4HEA - chains A and J of the 16 polymer chains in the assembly; structure by X-ray diffraction, 3.30 A resolution.

== Chain A ==
Name: NADH-quinone oxidoreductase subunit 7
Source organism: Thermus thermophilus
Notes: EC 1.6.5.3
UniProt: Q56217 (NQO7_THET8); residues 1-119 here = UniProt positions 1-119
Sequence (119 residues; row label = number of the first residue in the row):
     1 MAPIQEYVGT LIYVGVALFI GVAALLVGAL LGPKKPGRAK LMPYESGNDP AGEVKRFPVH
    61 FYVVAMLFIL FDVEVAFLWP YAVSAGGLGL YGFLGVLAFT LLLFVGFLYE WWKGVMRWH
Not modelled in the structure: 118-119

== Chain J ==
Name: NADH-quinone oxidoreductase subunit 10
Source organism: Thermus thermophilus
Notes: EC 1.6.5.3
UniProt: Q56225 (NQO10_THET8); residue numbers follow UniProt; this construct covers 1-176
Sequence (176 residues; row label = number of the first residue in the row):
     1 MSLLEGLALF LLLLSGVLVV TLRNAIHAAL ALILNFLVLA GVYVALDARF LGFIQVIVYA
    61 GAIVVLFLFV IMLLFAAQGE IGFDPLVRSR PLAALLALGV AGILAAGLWG LDLAFTQDLK
   121 GGLPQALGPL LYGDWLFVLL AVGFLLMAAT VVAVALVEPG KASRAKEAEK REEVAR
Not modelled in the structure: 161-176

== How chain A and chain J interact ==
Contacting residue pairs (66; chain A residue first):
  Met1(A) - Arg49(J)
  Met1(A) - Lys120(J)
  Met1(A) - Leu123(J)  hydrophobic
  Ala2(A) - Arg49(J)  hydrogen bond (backbone-side chain)
  Ile4(A) - Arg49(J)
  Tyr7(A) - Val44(J)  hydrophobic
  Tyr7(A) - Arg49(J)
  Arg56(A) - Met72(J)
  Arg56(A) - Leu73(J)
  Arg56(A) - Leu74(J)
  Arg56(A) - Phe75(J)
  Phe57(A) - Met72(J)
  Phe57(A) - Leu73(J)  hydrophobic
  Pro58(A) - Leu73(J)
  Phe61(A) - Phe69(J)
  Phe61(A) - Leu73(J)  hydrophobic
  Tyr62(A) - Leu66(J)  hydrophobic
  Tyr62(A) - Val70(J)  hydrophobic
  Tyr62(A) - Leu73(J)  hydrophobic
  Ala65(A) - Leu66(J)  hydrophobic
  Ala65(A) - Phe69(J)  hydrophobic
  Met66(A) - Leu66(J)  hydrophobic
  Met66(A) - Ala153(J)  hydrophobic
  Phe68(A) - Ala62(J)  hydrophobic
  Ile69(A) - Ala62(J)
  Ile69(A) - Ile63(J)
  Ile69(A) - Leu66(J)  hydrophobic
  Leu70(A) - Thr150(J)
  Asp72(A) - Ile57(J)
  Asp72(A) - Val58(J)
  Val73(A) - Val58(J)  hydrophobic
  Val73(A) - Leu146(J)  hydrophobic
  Ala76(A) - Phe50(J)
  Ala76(A) - Ile54(J)  hydrophobic
  Phe77(A) - Leu131(J)  hydrophobic
  Phe77(A) - Tyr132(J)  hydrogen bond (backbone-side chain)
  Phe77(A) - Leu139(J)  hydrophobic
  Trp79(A) - Ile54(J)  hydrophobic
  Trp79(A) - Ile57(J)  hydrophobic
  Pro80(A) - Phe50(J)  hydrophobic
  Pro80(A) - Pro124(J)  hydrophobic
  Pro80(A) - Gly128(J)
  Pro80(A) - Leu131(J)  hydrophobic
  Tyr81(A) - Tyr132(J)  hydrophobic
  Val83(A) - Pro124(J)
  Val83(A) - Gln125(J)
  Ser84(A) - Gln125(J)
  Ser84(A) - Gly128(J)
  Ser84(A) - Pro129(J)
  Leu88(A) - Tyr132(J)  hydrophobic
  Gly95(A) - Leu140(J)
  Val96(A) - Tyr132(J)
  Phe99(A) - Leu139(J)  hydrophobic
  Phe99(A) - Gly143(J)
  Leu102(A) - Leu140(J)
  Leu102(A) - Gly143(J)
  Leu102(A) - Phe144(J)
  Leu102(A) - Met147(J)
  Leu103(A) - Gly143(J)
  Leu103(A) - Leu146(J)  hydrophobic
  Val105(A) - Met147(J)  hydrophobic
  Gly106(A) - Thr150(J)
  Tyr109(A) - Val151(J)  hydrophobic
  Tyr109(A) - Val154(J)  hydrophobic
  Lys113(A) - Glu158(J)  salt bridge
  Arg117(A) - Glu158(J)
Interface residues without a listed pair, chain A (39 interface residues in all): Pro3, Leu78, Gly92, Ala98, Glu110
Interface residues without a listed pair, chain J (38 interface residues in all): Gly61, Gly121, Leu136, Val142

== Overview ==
Chain A and chain J form an interface of 39 and 38 residues respectively; the contacts include 2 hydrogen
bonds and 1 salt bridge. Polar contacts include Lys113(A)-Glu158(J), Ala2(A)-Arg49(J) and Phe77(A)-Tyr132(J).
Chain A is NADH-quinone oxidoreductase subunit 7 and chain J is NADH-quinone oxidoreductase subunit 10, both
from Thermus thermophilus; the structure, Crystal structure of the entire respiratory complex I from Thermus
thermophilus, was determined by X-ray diffraction (same publication as 4HE8).
